PDB entry 5YRO | X-ray diffraction, 2.40 A resolution | chains A and C of the 3 polymer chains in the assembly

[Chain A]
Molecule: GTP-binding nuclear protein Ran
Source organism: Homo sapiens
UniProtKB: P62826 (RAN_HUMAN); residue numbers follow UniProt; this construct covers 1-216
Sequence (216 residues; each row starts with the number of its first residue):
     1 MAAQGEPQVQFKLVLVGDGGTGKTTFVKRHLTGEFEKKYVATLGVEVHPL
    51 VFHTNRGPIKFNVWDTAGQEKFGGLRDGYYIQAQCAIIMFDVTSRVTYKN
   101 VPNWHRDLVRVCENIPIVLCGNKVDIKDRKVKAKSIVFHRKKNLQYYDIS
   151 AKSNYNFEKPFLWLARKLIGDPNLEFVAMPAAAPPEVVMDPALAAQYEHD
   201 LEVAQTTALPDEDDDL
Unresolved in the structure: 1-7
Differences from the reference sequence: engineered mutation Ala182 (Leu in P62826)
Ion coordination: Mg2+: Thr24 (together with GTP)
Small-molecule neighbours: GTP (guanosine-5'-triphosphate): Asp18, Gly19, Gly20, Thr21, Gly22, Lys23, Thr24, Thr25, Phe35, Glu36, Lys37, Lys38, Tyr39, Val40, Ala41, Thr42, Thr66, Ala67, Gly68, Gln69, Asn122, Lys123, Asp125, Ile126, Ser150, Ala151, Lys152
Curated features (UniProtKB/Swiss-Prot):
  - region: Lys37 to Val45 (Switch-I), Gly68 to Gln84 (Switch-II), Asp211 to Leu216 (Interaction with RANBP1)
  - binding site (GTP): Asp18 to Thr25, Glu36 to Thr42, Gly68, Asn122 to Asp125, Ser150 to Lys152
  - site: Gln69 (Essential for GTP hydrolysis)
  - modified residue: Ala2 (N-acetylalanine), Thr24 (Phosphothreonine), Lys37 (N6-acetyllysine), Lys60 (N6-acetyllysine), Lys71 (N6-acetyllysine), Lys99 (N6-acetyllysine), Lys134 (N6-acetyllysine), Lys159 (N6-acetyllysine)
  - cross-link (Glycyl lysine isopeptide (Lys-Gly)): Lys71 (interchain with G-Cter in SUMO2), Lys152 (interchain with G-Cter in SUMO2)
  - mutagenesis: Gly19 (G19V: Blocks DNA replication; when associated with L-69), Thr24 (T24L: Has low binding affinity for GTP and GDP. Almost completely abolishes interaction with BIRC5; T24N: Has low binding affinity for GTP and GDP. Decreases nuclear import of proteins and RNA ...), Thr25 (T25A: Minor effect on the interaction with the alpha phosphate group of bound GTP), Lys37 (K37Q: Mimics acetylation; enhances the nuclear export of RELA/p65; K37R: Decreased acetylation), Tyr39 (Y39A: Abolishes steric hindrance that traps the essential Q-69 in an unreactive position, and causes slow GTP hydrolysis in wild-type ...), Gln69 (Q69L: Strongly decreased GTPase activity. Probably locked in the GTP-bound form. Loss of interaction with NUTF2. Decreases nuclear location and leads to cytoplasmic location during interphase ...), Glu70 (E70A: Strongly decreases the relase of bound GDP), Arg76 (R76E: Probable loss of interaction with NUTF2. Loss of transport to the nucleus), Lys134 (K134Q: Loss of normal mitotic chromosome segregation and defective mitotic spindle orientation; K134R: Loss of normal mitotic chromosome segregation and formation of sister chromatid bridges), Asp211 to Leu216 (No effect on GTPase activity. Abolishes interaction with RANBP1)

[Chain C]
Molecule: Exportin-1
Source organism: Saccharomyces cerevisiae (strain ATCC 204508 / S288c)
UniProtKB: P30822 (XPO1_YEAST); numbering as in UniProt; present here: 1-376, 414-1058
Sequence (1023 residues; numbered -1 to 1058; 37 numbers in that range are skipped by the numbering (no residue carries them; nothing is unmodelled there); the number before each row is that of its first residue; numbers below 1 keep their minus sign (Gly-1 is residue -1)):
    -1 GAMEGILDFSNDLDIALLDQVVSTFYQGSGVQQKQAQEILTKFQDNPDAW
    49 QKADQILQFSTNPQSKFIALSILDKLITRKWKLLPNDHRIGIRNFVVGMI
    99 ISMCQDDEVFKTQKNLINKSDLTLVQILKQEWPQNWPEFIPELIGSSSSS
   149 VNVCENNMIVLKLLSEEVFDFSAEQMTQAKALHLKNSMSKEFEQIFKLCF
   199 QVLEQGSSSSLIVATLESLLRYLHWIPYRYIYETNILELLSTKFMTSPDT
   249 RAITLKCLTEVSNLKIPQDNDLIKRQTVLFFQNTLQQIATSVMPVTADLK
   299 ATYANANGNDQSFLQDLAMFLTTYLARNRALLESDESLRELLLNAHQYLI
   349 QLSKIEERELFKTTLDYWHNLVADLFYE
   414 PLKKHIYEEICSQLRLVIIENMVRPEEVLVVENDEGEIVREFVKESDTIQ
   464 LYKSEREVLVYLTHLNVIDTEEIMISKLARQIDGSEWSWHNINTLSWAIG
   514 SISGTMSEDTEKRFVVTVIKDLLGLCEQKRGKDNKAVVASDIMYVVGQYP
   564 RFLKAHWNFLRTVILKLFEFMHETHEGVQDMACDTFIKIVQKCKYHFVIQ
   614 QPRESEPFIQTIIRDIQKTTADLQPQQVHTFYKACGIIISEERSVAERNR
   664 LLSDLMQLPNMAWDTIVEQSTANPTLLLDSETVKIIANIIKTNVAVCTSM
   714 GADFYPQLGHIYYNMLQLYRAVSSMISAQVAAEGLIATKTPKVRGLRTIK
   764 KEILKLVETYISKARNLDDVVKVLVEPLLNAVLEDYMNNVPDARDAEVLN
   814 CMTTVVEKVGHMIPQGVILILQSVFECTLDMINKDFTEYPEHRVEFYKLL
   864 KVINEKSFAAFLELPPAAFKLFVDAICWAFKHNNRDVEVNGLQIALDLVK
   914 NIERMGNVPFANEFHKNYFFIFVSETFFVLTDSDHKSGFSKQALLLMKLI
   964 SLVYDNKISVPLYQEAEVPQGTSNQVYLSQYLANMLSNAFPHLTSEQIAS
  1014 FLSALTKQCKDLVVFKGTLRDFLVQIKEVGGDPTDYLFAEDKENA
Unresolved in the structure: 1052-1058
Differences from the reference sequence: expression tag (-1 to 0); engineered mutation Gly537 (Asp in P30822), Cys539 (Thr in P30822), Glu540 (Val in P30822), Gln541 (Lys in P30822)

[Interface between chain A and chain C]
Pairs across the interface (68; chain A residue first):
  Val45(A) - Lys32(C)
  Val45(A) - Gln35(C)
  Glu46(A) - Lys32(C)
  Val47(A) - Gln31(C)
  Val47(A) - Lys32(C)
  Trp64(A) - Phe23(C)  hydrophobic
  Trp64(A) - Gln31(C)
  Gln69(A) - Asp947(C)
  Glu70(A) - Lys1040(C)  salt bridge
  Gly74(A) - Gln42(C)
  Leu75(A) - Phe23(C)  hydrophobic
  Leu75(A) - Leu38(C)
  Leu75(A) - Gln42(C)
  Arg76(A) - Gln42(C)
  Arg76(A) - Ser69(C)
  Asp77(A) - Phe65(C)
  Asp77(A) - Ser69(C)
  Asp77(A) - Lys117(C)  salt bridge
  Gly78(A) - Tyr24(C)  hydrogen bond (backbone-side chain)
  Gly78(A) - Phe65(C)
  Tyr79(A) - Phe23(C)  hydrophobic
  Tyr79(A) - Gln35(C)  hydrogen bond
  Ile81(A) - Tyr24(C)
  Ile81(A) - Gln62(C)
  Ile81(A) - Phe65(C)  hydrophobic
  Ile81(A) - Asn113(C)
  Gln82(A) - Gln25(C)  hydrogen bond
  Gln82(A) - Gln62(C)
  Asn100(A) - Glu172(C)
  Pro102(A) - Phe169(C)
  Asn103(A) - Phe169(C)
  Asn103(A) - Glu172(C)  hydrogen bond
  Arg106(A) - Phe169(C)
  Arg106(A) - Gln173(C)
  Arg110(A) - Leu120(C)
  Arg110(A) - Leu161(C)
  Arg110(A) - Glu164(C)  salt bridge
  Arg110(A) - Glu165(C)  salt bridge
  Val111(A) - Phe65(C)  hydrophobic
  Val111(A) - Asn113(C)
  Glu113(A) - Asn116(C)
  Lys134(A) - Gln463(C)
  His139(A) - Glu357(C)  salt bridge
  Arg140(A) - Met317(C)
  Arg140(A) - Lys360(C)  hydrogen bond (side chain-backbone)
  Arg140(A) - Thr361(C)  hydrogen bond
  Arg140(A) - Asp364(C)  salt bridge
  Lys141(A) - Lys254(C)  hydrogen bond (backbone-side chain)
  Lys141(A) - Glu258(C)  salt bridge
  Lys141(A) - Met317(C)
  Asn143(A) - Lys254(C)  hydrogen bond
  Asn143(A) - Ser310(C)
  Asn143(A) - Gln313(C)  hydrogen bond
  Asn143(A) - Asp314(C)  hydrogen bond
  Gln145(A) - Glu355(C)  hydrogen bond
  Tyr146(A) - Glu357(C)
  Asp148(A) - Asp460(C)
  Tyr155(A) - Val456(C)  hydrophobic
  Tyr155(A) - Glu458(C)
  Tyr155(A) - Asp460(C)  hydrogen bond
  Tyr155(A) - Thr461(C)
  Lys167(A) - Gln309(C)
  Pro172(A) - Ala302(C)
  Pro172(A) - Asn303(C)
  Pro172(A) - Ala304(C)  hydrophobic
  Thr206(A) - Ile749(C)
  Ala208(A) - Lys752(C)
  Glu212(A) - Arg757(C)
Interface residues without a listed pair, chain A (43 interface residues in all): Lys12, Leu43, Gly44, Val96, Arg129, Ala133, Ser153, Asn156
Interface residues without a listed pair, chain C (54 interface residues in all): Thr39, Ile66, Lys73, Arg77, Lys112, Ser459, Lys949, Ser950

[In short]
43 residues of chain A and 54 residues of chain C are in contact, with 12 hydrogen bonds and 7 salt bridges.
Among the polar pairs are Glu70(A)-Lys1040(C), Asp77(A)-Lys117(C) and Arg110(A)-Glu164(C). Chain A binds GTP.
Chain A is GTP-binding nuclear protein Ran (Homo sapiens) and chain C is Exportin-1 (Saccharomyces cerevisiae
(strain ATCC 204508 / S288c)); the structure, RanL182A in complex with RanBP1-CRM1, was determined by X-ray
diffraction.
